Entry 7VPZ (electron microscopy, 4.14 A resolution (low resolution: residue-level contacts below are approximate; hydrogen-bond / salt-bridge calls are withheld)); this record covers chains N and P of the 11 polymer chains in the assembly.

== Chain N ==
Name: Putative metal uptake regulation protein
Source organism: Streptomyces coelicolor A3(2)
UniProtKB: Q9L2H5 (Q9L2H5_STRCO); residue numbers follow UniProt; this construct covers 1-139
Sequence (159 residues; numbered -19 to 139; the number before each row is that of its first residue; numbers below 1 keep their minus sign (Met-19 is residue -19)):
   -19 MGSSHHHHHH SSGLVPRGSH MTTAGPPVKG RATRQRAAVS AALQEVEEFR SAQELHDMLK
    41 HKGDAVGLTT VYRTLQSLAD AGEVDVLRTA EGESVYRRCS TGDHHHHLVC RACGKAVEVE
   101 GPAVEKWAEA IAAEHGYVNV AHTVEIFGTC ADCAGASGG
Disordered / not traced: -19 to 5, 137-139
Differences from the reference sequence: initiating methionine (-19); expression tag (-18 to 0)
Metal / ion sites: Zn2+ site 1: Asp65, Cys79, His85, His87; Zn2+ site 2: His84, His86, Glu105, His122; Zn2+ site 3: Cys90, Cys93, Cys130, Cys133
Reported in the primary citation:
  - mutagenesis - R11A, D37A/H41A, R53A: decreased binding to the 84-nt DNA strand

== Chain P ==
Molecule: 84-nt DNA strand
Sequence (84 nucleotides; row label = number of the first residue in the row):
     1 GGCGACCCGG CGCCGCCTAC GGTCAGTACT ACGGGTAGGG GGTATCGGGC AACGCGGCAC
    61 TGAACACCGT TGTCATGTGC CTTG

== Chain N / chain P interface ==
Contacting residue pairs (11):
  Arg11(N) - DT78(P)
  Arg11(N) - DG79(P)
  Ala12(N) - DG79(P)
  Arg14(N) - DT78(P)
  Tyr52(N) - DT70(P)
  Tyr52(N) - DT71(P)
  Arg53(N) - DT71(P)
  Arg53(N) - DT73(P)
  Arg53(N) - DC74(P)
  Glu73(N) - DG69(P)
  Glu73(N) - DT70(P)
Interface residues without a listed pair, chain N (8 interface residues in all): Thr13, Thr49

== Overview ==
Chain N and chain P form an interface of 8 and 7 residues respectively. The Zn2+ site 1 is built by Asp65(N),
Cys79(N), His85(N) and His87(N). His84(N), His86(N), Glu105(N) and His122(N) form the Zn2+ site 2. The paper
reports that R11A, D37A/H41A and R53A of chain N reduce binding to the 84-nt DNA strand.
Chain N is Putative metal uptake regulation protein (Streptomyces coelicolor A3(2)) and chain P is an 84-nt
DNA strand; the structure, Cryo-EM structure of Streptomyces coelicolor transcription initial complex with one
Zur dimer, was determined by electron microscopy, deposited together with 7VO0, 7VO9, 7VPD, 7X74, 7X75 and
7X76.
